PDB entry 9CPH | electron microscopy, 3.34 A resolution | chains A and H of the 4 polymer chains in the assembly

== Chain A ==
Name: Induced myeloid leukemia cell differentiation protein Mcl-1
From: Homo sapiens
Chain sequence (515 residues; each row starts with the number of its first residue):
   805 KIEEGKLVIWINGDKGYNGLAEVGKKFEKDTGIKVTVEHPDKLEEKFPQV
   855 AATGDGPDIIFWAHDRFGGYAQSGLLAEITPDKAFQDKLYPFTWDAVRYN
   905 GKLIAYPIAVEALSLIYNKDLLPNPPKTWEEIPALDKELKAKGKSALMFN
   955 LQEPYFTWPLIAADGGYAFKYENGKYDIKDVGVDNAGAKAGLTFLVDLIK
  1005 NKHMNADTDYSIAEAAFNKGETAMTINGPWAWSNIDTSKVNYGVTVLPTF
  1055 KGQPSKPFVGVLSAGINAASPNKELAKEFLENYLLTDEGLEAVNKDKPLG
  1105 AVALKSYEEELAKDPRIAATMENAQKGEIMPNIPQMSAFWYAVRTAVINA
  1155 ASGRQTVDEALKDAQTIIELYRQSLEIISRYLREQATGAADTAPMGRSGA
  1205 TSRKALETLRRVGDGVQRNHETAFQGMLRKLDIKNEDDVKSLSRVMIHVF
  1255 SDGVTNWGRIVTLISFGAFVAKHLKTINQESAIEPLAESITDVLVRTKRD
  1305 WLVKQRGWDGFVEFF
Disordered / not traced: 1200-1202

== Chain H ==
Name: Synthetic antibody, Fab fragment, Heavy Chain
From: Homo sapiens
Notes: antibody fragment or engineered binder
Chain sequence (230 residues; numbered 4 to 233; the number before each row is that of its first residue):
     4 EVQLVESGGGLVQPGGSLRLSCAASGFNLSSSSIHWVRQAPGKGLEWVAS
    54 IYSYYGSTSYADSVKGRFTISADTSKNTAYLQMNSLRAEDTAVYYCAREY
   104 HSYWSYSWWPRVGLDYWGQGTLVTVSSASTKGPSVFPLAPASKSAAAATA
   154 ALGCLVKDYFPEPVTVSWNSGALTSGVHTFPAVLQSSGLYSLSSVVTVPS
   204 SSLGTQTYICNVNHKPSNTKVDKKVEPKSC
Disordered / not traced: 145-147
Cystine bridges: Cys25-Cys99, Cys157-Cys213

== Chain A / chain H interface ==
Pairs across the interface (24; chain A residue first):
  Pro895(A) with Tyr55(H), hydrophobic
  Phe896(A) with Ser110(H); Trp112(H), hydrophobic
  Asp899(A) with Ser56(H), hydrogen bond; Tyr58(H); Ser110(H)
  Arg902(A) with Tyr58(H)
  Tyr975(A) with Tyr57(H); Trp107(H); Ser108(H); Tyr109(H)
  Gly978(A) with Tyr57(H), hydrogen bond (backbone-side chain); Tyr109(H), hydrogen bond (backbone-side chain)
  Lys979(A) with Tyr109(H)
  Tyr980(A) with Ser108(H), hydrogen bond; Tyr109(H), hydrophobic
  Lys1060(A) with Tyr106(H)
  Ala1128(A) with Trp112(H)
  Gln1129(A) with Pro113(H); Arg114(H)
  Gly1131(A) with Trp112(H); Pro113(H)
  Glu1132(A) with Tyr106(H)
  Ile1133(A) with Trp112(H)
Interface residues without a listed pair, chain A (17 interface residues in all): Ala900, Val1063, Pro1135

== Summary ==
Chain A and chain H form an interface of 17 and 12 residues respectively; the contacts include 4 hydrogen
bonds. Among the polar pairs are Asp899(A)-Ser56(H), Gly978(A)-Tyr57(H) and Gly978(A)-Tyr109(H).
Chain A is Induced myeloid leukemia cell differentiation protein Mcl-1 and chain H is Synthetic antibody, Fab
fragment, Heavy Chain, both from Homo sapiens; the structure, Structural basis of BAK sequestration by MCL-1
and consequences for apoptosis initiation, was determined by electron microscopy, deposited together with
9CPE, 9CPF and 9CPN.
